Entry 9F44 (electron microscopy, 3.68 A resolution); this record covers chains E and G of the 8 polymer chains in the assembly.

Chain E:
Protein: Regulatory-associated protein of mTOR
Organism: Homo sapiens
UniProtKB: Q8N122 (RPTOR_HUMAN); residues 1-1335 here = UniProt positions 1-1335
Amino-acid sequence (1363 residues; each row starts with the number of its first residue; numbers below 1 keep their minus sign (His-27 is residue -27)):
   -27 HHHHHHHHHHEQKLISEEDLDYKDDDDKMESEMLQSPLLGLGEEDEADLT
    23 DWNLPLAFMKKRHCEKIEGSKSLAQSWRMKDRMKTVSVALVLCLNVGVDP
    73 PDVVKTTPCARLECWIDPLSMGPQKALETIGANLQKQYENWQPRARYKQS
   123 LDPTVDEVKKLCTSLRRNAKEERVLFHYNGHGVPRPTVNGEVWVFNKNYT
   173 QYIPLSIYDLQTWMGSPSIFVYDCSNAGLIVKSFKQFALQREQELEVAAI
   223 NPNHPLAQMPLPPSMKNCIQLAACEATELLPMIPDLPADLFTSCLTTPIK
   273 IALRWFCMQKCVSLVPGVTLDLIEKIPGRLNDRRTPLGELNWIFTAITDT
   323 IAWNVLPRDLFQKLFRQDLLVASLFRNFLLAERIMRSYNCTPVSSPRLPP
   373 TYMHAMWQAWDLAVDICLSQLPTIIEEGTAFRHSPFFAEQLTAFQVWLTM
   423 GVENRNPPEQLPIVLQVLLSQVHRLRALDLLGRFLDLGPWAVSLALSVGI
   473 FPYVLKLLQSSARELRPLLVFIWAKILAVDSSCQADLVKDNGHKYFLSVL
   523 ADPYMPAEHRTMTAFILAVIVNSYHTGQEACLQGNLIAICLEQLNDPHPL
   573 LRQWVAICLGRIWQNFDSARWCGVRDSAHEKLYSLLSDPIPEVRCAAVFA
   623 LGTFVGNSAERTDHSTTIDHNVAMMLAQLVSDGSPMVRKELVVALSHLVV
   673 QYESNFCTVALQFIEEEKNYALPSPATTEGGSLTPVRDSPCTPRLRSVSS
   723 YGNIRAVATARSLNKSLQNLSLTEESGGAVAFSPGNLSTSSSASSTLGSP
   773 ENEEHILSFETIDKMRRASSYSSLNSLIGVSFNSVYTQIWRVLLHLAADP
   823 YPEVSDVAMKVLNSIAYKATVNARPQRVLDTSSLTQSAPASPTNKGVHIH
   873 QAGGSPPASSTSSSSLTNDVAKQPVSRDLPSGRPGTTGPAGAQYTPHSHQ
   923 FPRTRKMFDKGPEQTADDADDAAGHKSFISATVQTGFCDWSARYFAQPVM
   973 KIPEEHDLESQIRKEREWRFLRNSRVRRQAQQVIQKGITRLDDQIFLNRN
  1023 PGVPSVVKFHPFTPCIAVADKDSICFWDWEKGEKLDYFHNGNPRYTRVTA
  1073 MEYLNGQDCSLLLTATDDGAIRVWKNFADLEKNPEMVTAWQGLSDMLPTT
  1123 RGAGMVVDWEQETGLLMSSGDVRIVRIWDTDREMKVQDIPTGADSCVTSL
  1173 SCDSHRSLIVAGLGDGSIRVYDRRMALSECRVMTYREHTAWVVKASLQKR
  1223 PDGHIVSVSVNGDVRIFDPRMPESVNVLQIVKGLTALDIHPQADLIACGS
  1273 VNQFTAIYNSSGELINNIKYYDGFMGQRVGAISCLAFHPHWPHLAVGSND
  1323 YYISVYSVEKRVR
Unresolved in the structure: -27 to 17, 220-235, 687-805, 841-949, 1117-1124, 1293-1302, 1332-1335
Differences from the reference sequence: expression tag (-27 to 0)
Curated features (UniProtKB/Swiss-Prot):
  - modified residue: Ser44 (Phosphoserine), Ser122 (Phosphoserine), Ser696 (Phosphoserine), Thr706 (Phosphothreonine), Ser719 (Phosphoserine), Ser721 (Phosphoserine), Ser722 (Phosphoserine), Ser738 (Phosphoserine), Ser791 (Phosphoserine), Ser792 (Phosphoserine), Ser836 (Phosphoserine), Ser855 (Phosphoserine), Ser859 (Phosphoserine), Ser863 (Phosphoserine), Thr865 (Phosphothreonine), Ser877 (Phosphoserine), Ser982 (Phosphoserine), Lys1097 (N6-acetyllysine)
  - glycosylation: Thr700 (O-linked (GlcNAc) threonine)
  - cross-link (Glycyl lysine isopeptide (Lys-Gly)): Lys932 (interchain with G-Cter in ubiquitin), Lys948 (interchain with G-Cter in ubiquitin)
  - mutagenesis: Asn557 to Glu564 (In alpha24 mutant; abolished interaction with GTP-bound RRAGA and recruitment to lysosomes), Ala560 (A560F: In alphax3 mutant; abolished interaction with GTP-bound RRAGA and recruitment to lysosomes; when associated with E-597 and A-635), Cys594 to Asp598 (In alpha26 mutant; abolished interaction with GTP-bound RRAGA and recruitment to lysosomes), Arg597 (R597E: In alphax3 mutant; abolished interaction with GTP-bound RRAGA and recruitment to lysosomes; when associated with F-560 and A-635), Thr634 to His636 (In alpha29 mutant; abolished interaction with GTP-bound RRAGA and recruitment to lysosomes), Asp635 (D635A: In alphax3 mutant; abolished interaction with GTP-bound RRAGA and recruitment to lysosomes; when associated with F-560 and E-597), Thr699 (T699A: Does not affect O-GlcNAcylation in response to glucose sufficiency), Thr700 (T700A: Abolished O-GlcNAcylation in response to glucose sufficiency, leading to decreased mTORC1 activation), Ser722 (S722A: Abolishes AMPK-mediated phosphorylation; when associated with A-792. Increased O-GlcNAcylation; when associated with A-792), Lys737 (K737R: Does not affect ubiquitination), Ser791 (S791A/D: Abolished phosphorylation after forskolin treatment), Ser792 (S792A: Abolishes AMPK-mediated phosphorylation; when associated with A-722. Increased O-GlcNAcylation; when associated with A-722. Does not affect phosphorylation after forskolin treatment), 10 further mutagenesis entries in UniProt

Chain G:
Protein: Lateral signaling target protein 2 homolog
UniProtKB: Q9HCC9 (LST2_HUMAN); residues 395-407 here = UniProt positions 395-407
Amino-acid sequence (13 residues; numbered 395 to 407; the number before each row is that of its first residue):
   395 DEEERVFFMDDVE
Unresolved in the structure: 395-398
What the authors report for this chain:
  - mutagenesis - F401A: decreased expression
  - mutagenesis - F401A: decreased stability
  - mutagenesis - F401A: increased localization

Chain E / chain G interface:
Contacting residue pairs (32; chain E residue first):
  Arg305(E) with Phe402(G), hydrogen bond (side chain-backbone); Asp404(G), salt bridge
  Thr317(E) with Phe401(G)
  Asp321(E) with Phe401(G)
  Phe337(E) with Val400(G)
  Arg338(E) with Val400(G); Phe401(G)
  Leu341(E) with Arg399(G)
  Arg348(E) with Phe401(G)
  Leu437(E) with Phe401(G), hydrophobic
  Gln438(E) with Phe401(G)
  Leu441(E) with Phe401(G), hydrophobic; Phe402(G); Met403(G); Asp404(G)
  Ser442(E) with Asp404(G)
  Gln443(E) with Asp405(G)
  Arg446(E) with Met403(G); Asp404(G); Asp405(G), hydrogen bond (side chain-backbone)
  Pro474(E) with Arg399(G)
  Tyr475(E) with Arg399(G); Val400(G); Phe401(G), hydrogen bond (side chain-backbone)
  Lys478(E) with Arg399(G); Met403(G); Val406(G)
  Leu479(E) with Met403(G), hydrophobic
  Gln481(E) with Val406(G); Glu407(G)
  Ser482(E) with Glu407(G)
  Ser483(E) with Glu407(G), hydrogen bond
Other interface residues (no listed pair), chain E (23 interface residues in all): Arg54, Ala344, Leu440

Summary:
The interface between chain E and chain G involves 23 residues on one side and 9 on the other, with 4 hydrogen
bonds and 1 salt bridge. Polar pairs include Arg305(E)-Asp404(G), Arg305(E)-Phe402(G) and Arg446(E)-Asp405(G).
From the paper: F401A of chain G reduces expression; F401A of chain G reduces stability.
Chain E is Regulatory-associated protein of mTOR (Homo sapiens) and chain G is Lateral signaling target
protein 2 homolog; the structure, cryo-EM structure of LST2 TOS peptide bound to human mTOR complex 1, was
determined by electron microscopy, deposited together with 9F42, 9F43 and 9F45.
